5O8V - chain A; structure by X-ray diffraction, 2.00 A resolution.

# Chain A
Protein: Mitogen-activated protein kinase 14
From: Homo sapiens
Notes: EC 2.7.11.24
UniProtKB: Q16539 (MK14_HUMAN); numbering as in UniProt (aligned over 1-360)
Sequence (360 residues; numbered 1 to 360; the number before each row is that of its first residue):
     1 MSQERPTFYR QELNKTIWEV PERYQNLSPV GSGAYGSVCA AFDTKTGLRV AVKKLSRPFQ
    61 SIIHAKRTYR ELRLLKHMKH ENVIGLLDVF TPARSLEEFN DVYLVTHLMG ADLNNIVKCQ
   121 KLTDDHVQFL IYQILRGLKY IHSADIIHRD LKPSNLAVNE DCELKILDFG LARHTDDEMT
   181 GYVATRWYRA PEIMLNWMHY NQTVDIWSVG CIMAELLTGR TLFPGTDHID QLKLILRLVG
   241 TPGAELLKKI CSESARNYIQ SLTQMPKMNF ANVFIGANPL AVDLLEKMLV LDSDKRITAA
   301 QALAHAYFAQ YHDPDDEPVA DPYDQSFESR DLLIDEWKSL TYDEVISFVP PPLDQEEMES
Disordered / not traced: 1-4, 33-35, 117-121, 169-182, 355-360
Sequence notes: engineered mutation Cys251 (Ser in Q16539)
Covalent attachments: compound 9O2 linked to Cys251
Residues lining bound ligands: 9O2 (N-[3-[7-azanyl-4-(2-phenylethylamino)quinazolin-2-yl]phenyl]propanamide): Pro191, Glu192, Leu195, Trp197, Leu232, Leu236, Pro242, Leu246, Lys249, Ile250, Ser252, Ala255, Ile259, Leu291, Asp292, Ser293, Asp294
Swiss-Prot annotation at these positions:
  - motif: Thr180 to Tyr182 (TXY)
  - active site: Asp168 (Proton acceptor)
  - binding site (ATP): Val30 to Val38, Lys53
  - modified residue: Ser2 (N-acetylserine), Thr16 (Phosphothreonine), Lys53 (N6-acetyllysine), Lys152 (N6-acetyllysine), Thr180 (Phosphothreonine), Tyr182 (Phosphotyrosine), Thr263 (Phosphothreonine), Tyr323 (Phosphotyrosine)
  - natural variant: Ala51 (A51V: In a gastric adenocarcinoma sample), Pro322 (P322R: In a lung adenocarcinoma sample)
  - mutagenesis: Ala34 (A34V: Lowered kinase activity), Lys53 (K53R: Loss of kinase activity), Lys54 (K54R: Impairs MAP2K6/MKK6-dependent autophosphorylation), Tyr69 (Y69H: Lowered kinase activity), Asp168 (D168A: Loss of kinase activity), Thr175 (T175A: No effect on either the kinase activity or tyrosine phosphorylation), Asp176 (D176A: Emulation of the active state. Increase in activity; when associated with S-327 or L-327), Asp177 (D177A: Loss of kinase activity), Thr180 (T180E: Loss of kinase activity), Tyr182 (Y182F: Loss of kinase activity), Ala320 (A320T: Lowered kinase activity), Phe327 (F327L: Emulation of the active state. Increase in activity; when associated with A-176; F327S: Emulation of the active state. Increase in activity; when associated with A-176), 1 further mutagenesis entry in UniProt

# Summary
Compound 9O2 is covalently linked to Cys251. From UniProt: active-site residue Asp168, 10 ATP-binding residues
and 13 mutagenesis sites.
Chain A is Mitogen-activated protein kinase 14 (Homo sapiens); the structure, Covalent Inhibitor 4a bound to
the Lipid Pocket of p38alpha Mutant S251C, was determined by X-ray diffraction, deposited together with 5O8U.
